PDB entry 3F9M | X-ray diffraction, 1.50 A resolution | chain A

Chain A:
Name: Glucokinase
From: Homo sapiens
Notes: EC 2.7.1.2
UniProt: P35557 (HXK4_HUMAN); residue numbers follow UniProt; this construct covers 12-465
Amino-acid sequence (470 residues; each row starts with the number of its first residue; numbers below 1 keep their minus sign (Met-4 is residue -4)):
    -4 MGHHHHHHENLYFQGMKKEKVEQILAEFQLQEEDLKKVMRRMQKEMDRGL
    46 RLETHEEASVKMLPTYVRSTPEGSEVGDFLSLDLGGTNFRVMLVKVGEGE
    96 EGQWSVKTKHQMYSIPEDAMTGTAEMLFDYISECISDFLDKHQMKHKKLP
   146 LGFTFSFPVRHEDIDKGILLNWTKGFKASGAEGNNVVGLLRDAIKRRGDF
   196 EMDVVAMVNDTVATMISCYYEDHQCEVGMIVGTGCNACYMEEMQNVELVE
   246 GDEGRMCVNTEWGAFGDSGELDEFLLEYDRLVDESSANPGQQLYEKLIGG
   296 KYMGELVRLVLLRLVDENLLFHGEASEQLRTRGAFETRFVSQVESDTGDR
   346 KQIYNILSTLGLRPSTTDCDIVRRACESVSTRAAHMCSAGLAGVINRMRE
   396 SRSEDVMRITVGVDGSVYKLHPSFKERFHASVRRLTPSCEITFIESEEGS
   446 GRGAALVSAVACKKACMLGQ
Not modelled in the structure: -4 to 3, 94-97, 459-465
Sequence notes: expression tag (-4 to 11)
Ligand contacts:
  - alpha-D-glucopyranose (GLC): Ser151, Phe152, Pro153, Thr168, Lys169, Asn204, Asp205, Thr206, Ile225, Gly229, Cys230, Asn231, Glu256, Gln287, Glu290
  - glucose (MRK; 2-amino-4-fluoro-5-[(1-methyl-1H-imidazol-2-yl)sulfanyl]-N-(1,3-thiazol-2-yl)benzamide): Tyr61, Val62, Arg63, Ser64, Thr65, Pro66, Ile159, Met210, Ile211, Tyr214, Tyr215, His218, Cys220, Glu221, Met235, Leu451, Val452, Val455, Ala456
Curated features (UniProtKB/Swiss-Prot):
  - binding site (ATP): Asp78 to Asn83, Thr228, Gly295, Lys296, Thr332 to Ser336, Ser411 to Leu415
  - binding site (substrate): Ser151, Phe152, Thr168, Lys169, Asn204, Asp205, Asn231, Glu256, Glu290
  - natural variant: Val16 (V16E: In MODY2), Ile19 (I19N: In MODY2), Leu20 (L20P: In MODY2), Arg36 (R36W: In MODY2), Glu40 (E40K: In PNDM1), Arg43 (R43C: In PNDM1; R43H: In MODY2; R43S: In MODY2), Gly44 (G44S: In MODY2), His50 (H50D: In PNDM1), Ala53 (A53S: In MODY2), Tyr61 to Gln465 (deletion: In MODY2), Tyr61 (Y61S: In MODY2), Thr65 (T65I: In HHF3), 89 further natural variant entries in UniProt
  - mutagenesis: Ser64 (S64P: Increased glucokinase activity based on measure of catalytic efficiency. Increased affinity for glucose), Glu177 (E177K: Small change in glucokinase activity), Met197 (M197V: Increased glucokinase activity based on measure of catalytic efficiency. Increased affinity for glucose), Ile211 (I211F: Increased glucokinase activity based on measure of catalytic efficiency. Increased affinity for glucose), Tyr214 (Y214A: Increased glucokinase activity based on measure of catalytic efficiency. Increased affinity for glucose. No effect on affinity for ATP), Tyr215 (Y215A: Increased glucokinase activity based on measure of catalytic efficiency. Increased affinity for glucose. Loss of inhibition by GCKR. No effect on affinity for ATP), Glu256 (E256A: Inactive enzyme with no glucokinase activity), Lys414 (K414A: Small change in glucokinase activity), Ser453 (S453A: Increased glucokinase activity based on measure of catalytic efficiency. Increased affinity for glucose)

In short:
Bound to chain A: alpha-D-glucopyranose and glucose. Curated annotation (UniProt) lists 19 ATP-binding
residues, 9 substrate-binding residues and 9 mutagenesis sites.
Chain A is Glucokinase (Homo sapiens); the structure, Human pancreatic glucokinase in complex with glucose and
activator showing a mobile flap, was determined by X-ray diffraction, deposited together with 4NO7, 3ID8, 3IDH
and 3FGU.
